8KAB - chains A and C of the 35 polymer chains in the assembly; structure by electron microscopy, 3.30 A resolution.

[Chain A]
Molecule: 23S rRNA
Source organism: Mycolicibacterium smegmatis MC2 155
Sequence (3120 nucleotides; row label = number of the first residue in the row):
     1 UAAGUGUUUA AGGGCGCAUG GUGGAUGCCU UGGCACUGGG AGCCGAUGAA GGACGUAGGA
    61 GGCUGCGAUA AGCCUCGGGG AGCUGUCAAC CGAGCGUUGA UCCGAGGAUG UCCGAAUGGG
   121 GAAACCCGGC ACGAGUGAUG UCGUGUCACC AGGCGCUGAA UAUAUAGGCG UCUGGGGGGA
   181 ACGCGGGGAA GUGAAACAUC UCAGUACCCG UAGGAAGAGA AAACAAAAUG UGAUUCCGUG
   241 AGUAGUGGCG AGCGAAAGCG GAGGAUGGCU AAACCGUAUG CAUGUGAUAC CGGGUAGGGG
   301 UUGUGUGUGC GGGGUUGUGG GACCUAUCUU UCCGGCUCUA CCUGGCUGGA GGGCAGUGAG
   361 AAAAUGUUGU GGUUAGCGGA AAUGGCUUGG GAUGGCCUGC CGUAGACGGU GAGAGCCCGG
   421 UACGUGAAAA CCCGACGUCU GUCUUGAUGG UGUUCCCGAG UAGCAGCGGG CCCGUGGAAU
   481 CUGCUGUGAA UCUGCCGGGA CCACCCGGUA AGCCUGAAUA CUUCCCAGUG ACCGAUAGCG
   541 GAUUAGUACC GUGAGGGAAU GGUGAAAAGU ACCCCGGGAG GGGAGUGAAA GAGUACCUGA
   601 AACCGUGCGC UUACAAUCCG UCAGAGCCCU CGACGUGUCG UGGGGUGAUG GCGUGCCUUU
   661 UGAAGAAUGA GCCUGCGAGU CAGGGACAUG UCGCGAGGUU AACCCGGGUG GGGUAGCCGC
   721 AGCGAAAGCG AGUCUGAAUA GGGCGUAUCC ACACAAGAGU GUGUGGUGUA GUGGUGUGUU
   781 CUGGACCCGA AGCGGAGUGA UCUACCCAUG GCCAGGGUGA AGCGCGGGUA AGACCGCGUG
   841 GAGGCCCGAA CCCACUUAGG UUGAAGACUG AGGGGAUGAG CUGUGGGUAG GGGUGAAAGG
   901 CCAAUCAAAC UCCGUGAUAG CUGGUUCUCC CCGAAAUGCA UUUAGGUGCA GCGUCGCAUG
   961 UUUCUUGCCG GAGGUAGAGC UACUGGAUGG CCGAUGGGCC CCACAGGGUU ACUGACGUCA
  1021 GCCAAACUCC GAAUGCCGGU AAGUCCAAGA GUGCGGCAGU GAGACGGCGG GGGAUAAGCU
  1081 CCGUGCGUCG AGAGGGAAAC AGCCCAGAUC GCCGGCUAAG GCCCCUAAGC GUGUGCUAAG
  1141 UGGAAAAGGA UGUGCAGUCG CGAAGACAAC CAGGAGGUUG GCUUAGAAGC AGCCACCCUU
  1201 GAAAGAGUGC GUAAUAGCUC ACUGGUCAAG UGAUUGUGCG CCGAUAAUGU AGCGGGGCUC
  1261 AAGCACACCG CCGAAGCCGC GGCAGCCAAC GUGUUGGCUG GGUAGGGGAG CGUCCUGCAU
  1321 CCGGUGAAGC CGCCGAGUGA UCGAGUGGUG GAGGGUGUGG GAGUGAGAAU GCAGGCAUGA
  1381 GUAGCGAUUA GGCAAGUGAG AACCUUGCCC GCCGAAAGAC CAAGGGUUCC UGGGCCAGGC
  1441 CAGUCCGCCC AGGGUGAGUC GGGACCUAAG GCGAGGCCGA CAGGCGUAGU CGAUGGACAA
  1501 CGGGUUGAUA UUCCCGUACC CGUGUAUGUG CGUCCAUGAU GAAUCAGCGG UACUAACCAU
  1561 CCAAAACCAC CGUGACCGCA CCUUUCGGGG UGUGGCGUUG GUGGGGCUGC AUGGGACCUU
  1621 CGUUGGUAGU AGUCAAGCGA UGGGGUGACG CAGGAAGGUA GCCGUACCGG UCAGUGGUAA
  1681 UACCGGGGUA AGCCUGUAGG GAGUCAGAUA GGUAAAUCCG UCUGGCAUAU AUCCUGAGAG
  1741 GUGAUGCAUA GCCGAGUGAG GCGAAUUCGG UGAUCCUAUG CUGCCGAGAA AAGCCUCUAG
  1801 CGAGGACAUA CACGGCCCGU ACCCCAAACC AACACAGGUG GUCAGGUAGA GAAUACUAAG
  1861 GCGUACGAGU GAACUAUGGU UAAGGAACUC GGCAAAAUGC CCCCGUAACU UCGGGAGAAG
  1921 GGGGACCCAC AUGGCGUGUA AGCCUUUACG GCCCAAGCGU GAGUGGGUGG CACAAACCAG
  1981 UGAGAAGCGA CUGUUUACUA AAAACACAGG UCCGUGCGAA GUCGCAAGAC GAUGUAUACG
  2041 GACUGACGCC UGCCCGGUGC UGGAAGGUUA AGAGGACCCG UUAACUCCCU UUGGGGGUGA
  2101 AGCGGAGAAU UUAAGCCCCA GUAAACGGCG GUGGUAACUA UAACCAUCCU AAGGUAGCGA
  2161 AAUUCCUUGU CGGGUAAGUU CCGACCUGCA CGAAUGGCGU AACGACUUCU CAACUGUCUC
  2221 AACCAUAGAC UCGGCGAAAU UGCACUACGA GUAAAGAUGC UCGUUACGCG CGGCAGGACG
  2281 AAAAGACCCC GGGACCUUCA CUACAACUUG GUAUUGGUGC UCGAUACGGU UUGUGUAGGA
  2341 UAGGUGGGAG ACUGUGAAGC UCACACGCCA GUGUGGGUGG AGUCGUUGUU GAAAUACCAC
  2401 UCUGAUCGUA UUGGGCCUCU AACCUCGGAC CGUAUAUCCG GUUCAGGGAC AGUGCCUGGU
  2461 GGGUAGUUUA ACUGGGGCGG UUGCCUCCUA AAAUGUAACG GAGGCGCCCA AAGGUUCCCU
  2521 CAACCUGGAC GGCAAUCAGG UGUUGAGUGU AAGUGCACAA GGGAGCUUGA CUGCGAGACG
  2581 GACAUGUCGA GCAGGGACGA AAGUCGGGAC UAGUGAUCCG GCACCUCUGA GUGGAAGGGG
  2641 UGUCGCUCAA CGGAUAAAAG GUACCCCGGG GAUAACAGGC UGAUCUUCCC CAAGAGUCCA
  2701 UAUCGACGGG AUGGUUUGGC ACCUCGAUGU CGGCUCGUCG CAUCCUGGGG CUGGAGCAGG
  2761 UCCCAAGGGU UGGGCUGUUC GCCCAUUAAA GCGGCACGCG AGCUGGGUUU AGAACGUCGU
  2821 GAGACAGUUC GGUCUCUAUC CGCCGCGCGC GUCAGAAGCU UGAGGAAACC UGUCCCUAGU
  2881 ACGAGAGGAC CGGGACGGAC GAACCUCUGG UAUACCAGUU GUCCCACCAG GGGCACGGCU
  2941 GGAUAGCCAC GUUCGGACAG GAUAACCGCU GAAAGCAUCU AAGCGGGAAA CCUCUUCCAA
  3001 GACCAGGCUU CUCACCCUCU AGGAGGGAUA AGGCCCCCCG CAGACCACGG GAUUGAUAGA
  3061 CCAGACCUGG AAGCCUAGUA AUAGGUGCAG GGAACUGGCA CUAACCGGCC GAAAACUUAC
Not modelled in the structure: 1, 2137-2144

[Chain C]
Name: 50S ribosomal protein L2
Source organism: Mycolicibacterium smegmatis MC2 155
UniProtKB: A0QSD4 (RL2_MYCS2); residues 1-278 here = UniProt positions 1-278
Chain sequence (278 residues; numbered 1 to 278; the number before each row is that of its first residue):
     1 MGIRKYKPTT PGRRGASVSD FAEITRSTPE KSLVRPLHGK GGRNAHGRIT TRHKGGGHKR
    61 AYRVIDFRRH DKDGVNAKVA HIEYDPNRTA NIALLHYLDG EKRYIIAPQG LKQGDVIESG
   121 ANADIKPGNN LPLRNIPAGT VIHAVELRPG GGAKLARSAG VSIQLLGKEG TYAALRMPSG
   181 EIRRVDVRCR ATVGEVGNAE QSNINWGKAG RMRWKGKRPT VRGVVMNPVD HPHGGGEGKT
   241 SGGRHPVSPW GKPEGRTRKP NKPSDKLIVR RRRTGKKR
Not modelled in the structure: 1, 277-278

[Chain A / chain C interface]
Contacting residue pairs (256):
  C805(A) - Arg43(C)  hydrogen bond to the base
  C805(A) - Arg218(C)  hydrogen bond to the phosphate
  C806(A) - Lys40(C)  hydrogen bond to the sugar
  C806(A) - Gly41(C)  sugar contact
  C806(A) - Arg43(C)  hydrogen bond to the sugar
  C806(A) - Gly55(C)  phosphate contact
  C806(A) - Gly56(C)  hydrogen bond to the phosphate
  C806(A) - Arg213(C)  salt bridge to the phosphate
  C806(A) - Arg218(C)  salt bridge to the phosphate
  C807(A) - Gly39(C)  phosphate contact
  C807(A) - Gly55(C)  phosphate contact
  C807(A) - Gly56(C)  hydrogen bond to the phosphate
  A808(A) - Gly39(C)  phosphate contact
  U809(A) - Lys59(C)  salt bridge to the phosphate
  A820(A) - Lys7(C)  sugar contact
  A820(A) - Thr9(C)  sugar contact
  A821(A) - Lys7(C)  salt bridge to the phosphate
  A842(A) - Arg13(C)  sugar contact
  G843(A) - Thr10(C)  phosphate contact
  G843(A) - Arg13(C)  sugar contact
  G844(A) - Thr10(C)  hydrogen bond to the phosphate
  G844(A) - Gly12(C)  phosphate contact
  G844(A) - Arg13(C)  salt bridge to the phosphate
  G844(A) - Lys208(C)  hydrogen bond to the sugar
  G844(A) - Ala209(C)  base contact
  G844(A) - Gly210(C)  hydrogen bond to the base
  A879(A) - Lys208(C)  salt bridge to the phosphate
  A879(A) - Ala209(C)  base contact
  A879(A) - Gly210(C)  phosphate contact
  A879(A) - Arg213(C)  hydrogen bond to the base
  A879(A) - Trp214(C)  hydrogen bond to the phosphate
  A879(A) - Pro219(C)  base contact
  G887(A) - Arg43(C)  base contact
  G887(A) - Gly47(C)  sugar contact
  U888(A) - His46(C)  sugar contact
  U888(A) - Gly47(C)  sugar contact
  U888(A) - Arg48(C)  sugar contact
  A889(A) - Arg48(C)  salt bridge to the phosphate
  G890(A) - Arg48(C)  salt bridge to the phosphate
  G892(A) - Arg48(C)  phosphate contact
  G893(A) - Arg48(C)  sugar contact
  U894(A) - Arg48(C)  phosphate contact
  U894(A) - Ile49(C)  hydrogen bond to the phosphate
  G895(A) - Arg218(C)  salt bridge to the phosphate
  G895(A) - Asp230(C)  base contact
  A896(A) - Arg213(C)  base contact
  A896(A) - Arg218(C)  salt bridge to the phosphate
  A896(A) - Pro219(C)  sugar contact
  A897(A) - Val221(C)  base contact
  A897(A) - Val225(C)  hydrogen bond to the sugar
  A897(A) - Met226(C)  base contact
  A897(A) - Asp230(C)  base contact
  G899(A) - Asn227(C)  hydrogen bond to the sugar
  G899(A) - Val229(C)  base contact
  A908(A) - Val229(C)  base contact
  A1469(A) - His38(C)  phosphate contact
  G1470(A) - His38(C)  salt bridge to the phosphate
  C1485(A) - His46(C)  phosphate contact
  G1486(A) - Ala45(C)  phosphate contact
  U1560(A) - Arg134(C)  hydrogen bond to the base
  C1561(A) - Arg134(C)  hydrogen bond to the sugar
  C1561(A) - Lys168(C)  sugar contact
  C1562(A) - Lys168(C)  sugar contact
  C1562(A) - Glu169(C)  phosphate contact
  C1562(A) - Gly170(C)  hydrogen bond to the sugar
  A1563(A) - Glu169(C)  phosphate contact
  A1611(A) - Arg134(C)  base contact
  U1612(A) - Arg134(C)  hydrogen bond to the base
  U1612(A) - Asn135(C)  hydrogen bond to the sugar
  G1613(A) - Ala121(C)  sugar contact
  G1613(A) - Asn122(C)  hydrogen bond to the phosphate
  G1614(A) - Asn122(C)  hydrogen bond to the phosphate
  U1646(A) - Lys31(C)  salt bridge to the phosphate
  G1647(A) - Lys31(C)  salt bridge to the phosphate
  A1648(A) - Lys31(C)  hydrogen bond to the sugar
  G1711(A) - Lys72(C)  sugar contact
  G1711(A) - Asp99(C)  sugar contact
  G1711(A) - Gly100(C)  base contact
  G1711(A) - Glu101(C)  hydrogen bond to the sugar
  G1712(A) - Glu101(C)  sugar contact
  G1720(A) - Asp99(C)  base contact
  G1720(A) - Gly100(C)  base contact
  G1720(A) - Lys102(C)  phosphate contact
  U1721(A) - Leu98(C)  sugar contact
  U1721(A) - Lys102(C)  phosphate contact
  C1722(A) - Lys78(C)  salt bridge to the phosphate
  C1784(A) - Arg4(C)  hydrogen bond to the phosphate
  C1785(A) - Arg4(C)  salt bridge to the phosphate
  C1785(A) - Val18(C)  sugar contact
  C1785(A) - Phe21(C)  phosphate contact
  G1786(A) - Val18(C)  phosphate contact
  G1786(A) - His58(C)  base contact
  G1786(A) - Arg211(C)  salt bridge to the phosphate
  G1786(A) - Trp214(C)  stacking on the base
  A1787(A) - Phe21(C)  base contact
  A1787(A) - His58(C)  phosphate contact
  A1787(A) - Lys59(C)  sugar contact
  A1787(A) - Arg60(C)  salt bridge to the phosphate
  A1787(A) - Arg63(C)  hydrogen bond to the sugar
  A1787(A) - Tyr84(C)  stacking on the base
  A1787(A) - Pro86(C)  phosphate contact
  G1788(A) - His58(C)  hydrogen bond to the base
  G1788(A) - Lys59(C)  sugar contact
  G1788(A) - Arg60(C)  phosphate contact
  G1788(A) - Ala61(C)  hydrogen bond to the phosphate
  G1788(A) - Arg63(C)  salt bridge to the phosphate
  A1789(A) - Lys59(C)  hydrogen bond to the sugar
  U1911(A) - Arg14(C)  hydrogen bond to the sugar
  C1912(A) - Pro8(C)  phosphate contact
  G1913(A) - Pro8(C)  base contact
  G1913(A) - Thr9(C)  sugar contact
  G1913(A) - Arg14(C)  hydrogen bond to the base
  A1990(A) - Pro11(C)  base contact
  C1991(A) - Pro11(C)  base contact
  C2005(A) - Arg222(C)  salt bridge to the phosphate
  C2005(A) - Val225(C)  phosphate contact
  A2006(A) - Pro219(C)  phosphate contact
  A2006(A) - Thr220(C)  phosphate contact
  A2006(A) - Val221(C)  phosphate contact
  A2006(A) - Arg222(C)  salt bridge to the phosphate
  C2007(A) - Ala209(C)  sugar contact
  C2007(A) - Lys217(C)  salt bridge to the phosphate
  C2007(A) - Pro219(C)  phosphate contact
  C2007(A) - Thr220(C)  hydrogen bond to the phosphate
  A2008(A) - Asn205(C)  hydrogen bond to the sugar
  A2008(A) - Trp206(C)  phosphate contact
  A2008(A) - Gly207(C)  hydrogen bond to the sugar
  A2008(A) - Lys208(C)  sugar contact
  A2008(A) - Met212(C)  sugar contact
  A2008(A) - Lys217(C)  salt bridge to the phosphate
  G2009(A) - Asn205(C)  sugar contact
  G2009(A) - Trp206(C)  phosphate contact
  C2013(A) - Glu254(C)  hydrogen bond to the sugar
  C2013(A) - Thr274(C)  phosphate contact
  C2013(A) - Gly275(C)  phosphate contact
  G2014(A) - Gly255(C)  sugar contact
  G2014(A) - Arg256(C)  salt bridge to the phosphate
  G2014(A) - Thr257(C)  sugar contact
  G2014(A) - Arg272(C)  salt bridge to the phosphate
  G2014(A) - Thr274(C)  hydrogen bond to the phosphate
  U2015(A) - Arg256(C)  salt bridge to the phosphate
  U2015(A) - Thr257(C)  phosphate contact
  U2015(A) - Arg258(C)  hydrogen bond to the phosphate
  U2015(A) - Arg272(C)  salt bridge to the phosphate
  G2016(A) - Lys154(C)  base contact
  G2016(A) - Met177(C)  base contact
  G2016(A) - Pro178(C)  base contact
  G2016(A) - Ser179(C)  hydrogen bond to the base
  G2016(A) - Glu181(C)  hydrogen bond to the sugar
  G2016(A) - Arg183(C)  hydrogen bond to the sugar
  G2016(A) - Arg258(C)  salt bridge to the phosphate
  G2016(A) - Arg271(C)  salt bridge to the phosphate
  C2017(A) - Lys154(C)  sugar contact
  C2017(A) - Arg183(C)  salt bridge to the phosphate
  C2017(A) - Arg258(C)  salt bridge to the phosphate
  C2017(A) - Lys262(C)  phosphate contact
  C2017(A) - Ser264(C)  hydrogen bond to the phosphate
  A2020(A) - Thr257(C)  hydrogen bond to the phosphate
  G2021(A) - Thr50(C)  hydrogen bond to the base
  G2021(A) - Thr257(C)  hydrogen bond to the phosphate
  U2022(A) - Thr50(C)  hydrogen bond to the base
  U2022(A) - Trp250(C)  hydrogen bond to the phosphate
  U2022(A) - Lys252(C)  phosphate contact
  C2023(A) - His46(C)  hydrogen bond to the sugar
  C2023(A) - Thr50(C)  sugar contact
  C2023(A) - Trp250(C)  phosphate contact
  G2024(A) - His46(C)  sugar contact
  G2028(A) - His46(C)  base contact
  A2029(A) - Asn44(C)  sugar contact
  A2029(A) - Ala45(C)  hydrogen bond to the sugar
  C2030(A) - Gly42(C)  hydrogen bond to the sugar
  C2030(A) - Arg43(C)  hydrogen bond to the sugar
  C2030(A) - Asn44(C)  sugar contact
  C2030(A) - Thr50(C)  base contact
  C2030(A) - Thr51(C)  sugar contact
  G2031(A) - Thr51(C)  sugar contact
  U2033(A) - Leu37(C)  phosphate contact
  U2033(A) - Tyr62(C)  base contact
  G2034(A) - Tyr62(C)  hydrogen bond to the phosphate
  G2034(A) - Asn87(C)  sugar contact
  G2034(A) - Arg88(C)  salt bridge to the phosphate
  G2034(A) - Arg157(C)  salt bridge to the phosphate
  U2035(A) - Thr89(C)  phosphate contact
  U2035(A) - Lys154(C)  hydrogen bond to the sugar
  U2035(A) - Leu155(C)  sugar contact
  U2035(A) - Ala156(C)  hydrogen bond to the sugar
  U2035(A) - Arg157(C)  salt bridge to the phosphate
  U2035(A) - Ser158(C)  hydrogen bond to the phosphate
  A2036(A) - Ala156(C)  hydrogen bond to the phosphate
  A2036(A) - Arg157(C)  hydrogen bond to the phosphate
  A2036(A) - Ser158(C)  hydrogen bond to the phosphate
  A2036(A) - Val161(C)  phosphate contact
  A2036(A) - Pro178(C)  sugar contact
  A2036(A) - Ser179(C)  hydrogen bond to the sugar
  A2036(A) - Arg272(C)  base contact
  U2037(A) - Ala159(C)  hydrogen bond to the sugar
  U2037(A) - Ala199(C)  base contact
  U2037(A) - Gln201(C)  sugar contact
  U2037(A) - Ser202(C)  sugar contact
  A2038(A) - Thr89(C)  sugar contact
  A2038(A) - Ser158(C)  sugar contact
  A2038(A) - Gln201(C)  phosphate contact
  G2040(A) - Lys54(C)  salt bridge to the phosphate
  G2041(A) - Arg52(C)  salt bridge to the phosphate
  G2041(A) - His53(C)  salt bridge to the phosphate
  G2041(A) - Ser248(C)  sugar contact
  G2041(A) - Pro249(C)  phosphate contact
  A2042(A) - Arg52(C)  salt bridge to the phosphate
  A2042(A) - His231(C)  salt bridge to the phosphate
  A2042(A) - His233(C)  hydrogen bond to the phosphate
  A2042(A) - Val247(C)  sugar contact
  A2042(A) - Pro249(C)  phosphate contact
  C2043(A) - Arg222(C)  phosphate contact
  C2043(A) - Gly223(C)  hydrogen bond to the phosphate
  C2043(A) - Val224(C)  hydrogen bond to the phosphate
  C2043(A) - His233(C)  salt bridge to the phosphate
  U2044(A) - Arg222(C)  salt bridge to the phosphate
  U2044(A) - Val224(C)  phosphate contact
  G2045(A) - Arg222(C)  hydrogen bond to the base
  G2059(A) - His245(C)  sugar contact
  A2125(A) - His245(C)  hydrogen bond to the base
  C2126(A) - Ser241(C)  sugar contact
  C2126(A) - His245(C)  sugar contact
  U2195(A) - Lys239(C)  sugar contact
  G2196(A) - Lys239(C)  salt bridge to the phosphate
  C2296(A) - Pro228(C)  sugar contact
  U2297(A) - Pro228(C)  phosphate contact
  U2298(A) - Arg244(C)  salt bridge to the phosphate
  U2308(A) - Pro260(C)  phosphate contact
  U2425(A) - Arg148(C)  hydrogen bond to the base
  G2427(A) - Arg148(C)  salt bridge to the phosphate
  G2427(A) - Pro149(C)  hydrogen bond to the sugar
  G2427(A) - Gly150(C)  sugar contact
  G2427(A) - Gly151(C)  hydrogen bond to the sugar
  G2428(A) - Arg68(C)  hydrogen bond to the phosphate
  G2428(A) - Gly150(C)  sugar contact
  A2429(A) - Arg68(C)  salt bridge to the phosphate
  A2445(A) - Arg188(C)  hydrogen bond to the sugar
  G2446(A) - Tyr172(C)  hydrogen bond to the phosphate
  G2446(A) - Arg188(C)  salt bridge to the phosphate
  G2447(A) - Tyr172(C)  hydrogen bond to the phosphate
  G2447(A) - Lys266(C)  hydrogen bond to the phosphate
  G2448(A) - Lys266(C)  salt bridge to the phosphate
  A2451(A) - Asn261(C)  hydrogen bond to the phosphate
  G2452(A) - Asn261(C)  hydrogen bond to the phosphate
  G2463(A) - Pro232(C)  phosphate contact
  G2463(A) - Arg244(C)  salt bridge to the phosphate
  A2814(A) - Gly238(C)  phosphate contact
  C2815(A) - Gly238(C)  phosphate contact
  C2815(A) - Lys239(C)  hydrogen bond to the phosphate
  U2820(A) - Gly243(C)  sugar contact
  G2821(A) - Gly243(C)  sugar contact
  A2822(A) - Gly235(C)  phosphate contact
  A2822(A) - Gly236(C)  hydrogen bond to the phosphate
  G2823(A) - Gly236(C)  phosphate contact
  G2823(A) - Glu237(C)  base contact
Other interface residues (no listed pair), chain A (126 interface residues in all): C845, A898, G1484, G1645, G1650, A1790, G2018, A2032, C2039, A2046, U2058, G2062, A2201, G2462, A2824
Other interface residues (no listed pair), chain C (147 interface residues in all): Tyr6, Ser32, Pro36, Leu147, Gly160, Asn198, Ile204, Lys215, Thr240, Pro246, Gly251, Lys259, Ile268

[Overview]
126 residues of chain A face 147 of chain C across their interface; the contacts include 75 hydrogen bonds, 47
salt bridges and 2 aromatic stacking contacts. Polar contacts include C805(A)-Arg43(C), G844(A)-Gly210(C) and
A879(A)-Arg213(C).
Here chain A is 23S rRNA and chain C is 50S ribosomal protein L2, both from Mycolicibacterium smegmatis MC2
155. Entry 8KAB (Mycobacterium smegmatis 50S ribosomal subunit-HflX complex) was determined by electron
microscopy, deposited together with 8XZ3.
